6O7O - chains A and D of the 4 polymer chains in the assembly; structure by X-ray diffraction, 1.89 A resolution.

# Chain A
Molecule: Nitrogenase molybdenum-iron protein alpha chain
From: Azotobacter vinelandii
Notes: EC 1.18.6.1
UniProt: P07328 (NIFD_AZOVI); numbering as in UniProt (aligned over 1-492)
Amino-acid sequence (492 residues; each row starts with the number of its first residue):
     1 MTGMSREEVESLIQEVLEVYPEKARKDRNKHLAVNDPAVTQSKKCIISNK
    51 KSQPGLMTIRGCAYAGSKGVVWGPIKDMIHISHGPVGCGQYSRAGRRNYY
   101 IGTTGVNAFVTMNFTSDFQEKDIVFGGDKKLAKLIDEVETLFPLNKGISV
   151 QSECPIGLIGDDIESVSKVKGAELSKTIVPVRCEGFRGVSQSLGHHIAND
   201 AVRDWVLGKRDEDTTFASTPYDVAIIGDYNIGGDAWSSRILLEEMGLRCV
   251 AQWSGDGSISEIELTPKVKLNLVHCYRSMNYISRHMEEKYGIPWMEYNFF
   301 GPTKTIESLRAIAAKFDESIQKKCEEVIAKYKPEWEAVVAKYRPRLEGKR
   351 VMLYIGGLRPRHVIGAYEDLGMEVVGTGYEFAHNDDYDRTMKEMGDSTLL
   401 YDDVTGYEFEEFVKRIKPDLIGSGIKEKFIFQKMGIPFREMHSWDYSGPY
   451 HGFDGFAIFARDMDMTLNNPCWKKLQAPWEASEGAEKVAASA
Not modelled in the structure: 1-2, 481-492
Ion coordination: fe(8)-S(7) cluster Fe: Cys-62, Cys-88, Cys-154 (shared with 3 residues of chain B); Fe ion near Cys-275 (its only coordinating residue here)
Ligand contacts:
  - fe(8)-S(7) cluster (CLF): Cys-62, Tyr-64, Pro-85, Gly-87, Cys-88, Tyr-91, Glu-153, Cys-154, Gly-185
  - 3-hydroxy-3-carboxy-adipic acid (HCA): Ala-65, Gly-95, Arg-96, Gln-191, Gly-424, Ile-425, Lys-426, Glu-440, His-442
  - ICS (iron-sulfur-molybdenum cluster with interstitial carbon): Val-70, Arg-96, His-195, Tyr-229, Ile-231, Cys-275, Arg-277, Ser-278, Ile-355, Gly-356, Gly-357, Leu-358, Arg-359, Pro-360, Phe-381, Met-441, His-442

# Chain D
Molecule: Nitrogenase molybdenum-iron protein beta chain
From: Azotobacter vinelandii
Notes: EC 1.18.6.1
UniProt: P07329 (NIFK_AZOVI); numbering as in UniProt (aligned over 1-523)
Amino-acid sequence (523 residues; numbered 1 to 523; the number before each row is that of its first residue):
     1 MSQQVDKIKASYPLFLDQDYKDMLAKKRDGFEEKYPQDKIDEVFQWTTTK
    51 EYQELNFQREALTVNPAKACQPLGAVLCALGFEKTMPYVHGSQGCVAYYR
   101 SYFNRHFREPVSCVSDSMTEDAAVFGGQQNMKDGLQNCKATYKPDMIAVS
   151 TTCMAEVIGDDLNAFINNSKKEGFIPDEFPVPFAHTPAFVGSHVTGWDNM
   201 FEGIARYFTLKSMDDKVVGSNKKINIVPGFETYLGNFRVIKRMLSEMGVG
   251 YSLLSDPEEVLDTPADGQFRMYAGGTTQEEMKDAPNALNTVLLQPWHLEK
   301 TKKFVEGTWKHEVPKLNIPMGLDWTDEFLMKVSEISGQPIPASLTKERGR
   351 LVDMMTDSHTWLHGKRFALWGDPDFVMGLVKFLLELGCEPVHILCHNGNK
   401 RWKKAVDAILAASPYGKNATVYIGKDLWHLRSLVFTDKPDFMIGNSYGKF
   451 IQRDTLHKGKEFEVPLIRIGFPIFDRHHLHRSTTLGYEGAMQILTTLVNS
   501 ILERLDEETRGMQATDYNHDLVR
Not modelled in the structure: 1
Differences from the reference sequence: engineered mutation Tyr-99 (Phe in P07329), Ala-188 (Ser in P07329)
Ion coordination: fe(8)-S(7) cluster Fe: Cys-70, Cys-95, Cys-153 (shared with 3 residues of chain C); Fe ion site 1: Arg-108, Glu-109 (shared with 2 residues of chain B); Fe ion site 2: Asp-353, Asp-357 (shared with 2 residues of chain B)
Ligand contacts: fe(8)-S(7) cluster (CLF): Cys-70, Pro-72, Ser-92, Gly-94, Cys-95, Tyr-98, Tyr-99, Thr-152, Cys-153, Ala-188
What the authors report for this chain:
  - mutagenesis - F99Y/S188A, S188A: unchanged growth in response to diazotrophic growth conditions
  - mutagenesis - F99Y, F99Y/S188A, S188A: decreased catalytic activity

# Chain A / chain D interface
Residue-residue contacts (48):
  Arg-93(A) / Leu-521(D)
  Ala-94(A) / Leu-521(D)  hydrophobic
  Arg-97(A) / Asn-518(D)
  Arg-97(A) / Asp-520(D)  salt bridge
  Tyr-99(A) / Tyr-517(D)
  Tyr-99(A) / Asn-518(D)  hydrogen bond
  Tyr-99(A) / Asp-520(D)  hydrogen bond
  Tyr-100(A) / Tyr-517(D)
  Gly-102(A) / Gln-513(D)
  Thr-103(A) / Met-512(D)
  Thr-103(A) / Gln-513(D)  hydrogen bond
  Thr-104(A) / Met-512(D)
  Phe-429(A) / Asp-357(D)
  Gln-432(A) / Thr-356(D)  hydrogen bond
  Gln-432(A) / Asp-357(D)  hydrogen bond
  Lys-433(A) / Asp-353(D)  salt bridge
  Arg-439(A) / Thr-360(D)
  Tyr-446(A) / Trp-361(D)  hydrophobic
  Tyr-446(A) / Val-522(D)
  Tyr-446(A) / Arg-523(D)
  Met-465(A) / Thr-360(D)
  Met-465(A) / His-363(D)
  Thr-466(A) / His-359(D)  hydrogen bond
  Asn-469(A) / His-359(D)
  Asn-469(A) / His-363(D)
  Pro-470(A) / Leu-384(D)
  Pro-470(A) / Glu-385(D)
  Pro-470(A) / Gly-387(D)
  Pro-470(A) / Tyr-415(D)
  Cys-471(A) / Thr-356(D)
  Trp-472(A) / Thr-356(D)
  Lys-474(A) / Leu-322(D)
  Lys-474(A) / Asp-323(D)  salt bridge
  Lys-474(A) / Arg-348(D)  hydrogen bond (backbone-side chain)
  Lys-474(A) / Val-352(D)
  Leu-475(A) / Arg-348(D)
  Leu-475(A) / Val-352(D)  hydrophobic
  Gln-476(A) / Arg-348(D)
  Ala-477(A) / Arg-348(D)
  Pro-478(A) / Asp-326(D)
  Pro-478(A) / Met-330(D)  hydrophobic
  Pro-478(A) / Arg-348(D)
  Trp-479(A) / Asp-326(D)
  Trp-479(A) / Met-330(D)  hydrophobic
  Trp-479(A) / Ile-340(D)  hydrophobic
  Trp-479(A) / Thr-345(D)  hydrogen bond
  Trp-479(A) / Arg-348(D)
  Trp-479(A) / Tyr-487(D)
Other interface residues (no listed pair), chain A (29 interface residues in all): Ile-101, Asn-107, Trp-236, Asn-468
Other interface residues (no listed pair), chain D (31 interface residues in all): Met-355, Leu-386, Asp-516

# Overview
29 residues of chain A and 31 residues of chain D are in contact, with 8 hydrogen bonds and 3 salt bridges.
Among the polar pairs are Arg-97(A)/Asp-520(D), Lys-433(A)/Asp-353(D) and Lys-474(A)/Asp-323(D). From the
paper: F99Y, F99Y/S188A and S188A of chain D reduce catalytic activity; F99Y/S188A and S188A of chain D leave
growth in response to diazotrophic growth conditions unchanged.
Chain A is Nitrogenase molybdenum-iron protein alpha chain and chain D is Nitrogenase molybdenum-iron protein
beta chain, both from Azotobacter vinelandii; the structure, Nitrogenase MoFeP mutant F99Y/S188A from
Azotobacter vinelandii in the dithionite reduced state after redox cycling, was determined by X-ray
diffraction (same publication as 6O7L, 6O7M, 6O7N, 6O7P, 6O7Q, 6O7R and 6O7S).
